9IW3 - chains B and A of the 4 polymer chains in the assembly; structure by electron microscopy, 3.58 A resolution.

Chain B:
Molecule: 15-nt DNA strand
Sequence (15 nucleotides; each row starts with the number of its first residue):
     1 TGACGGCTCTAATCT
Ion coordination: Mg2+: DT1, DA3

Chain A:
Protein: DdmE
Chain sequence (715 residues; numbered 1 to 715; the number before each row is that of its first residue):
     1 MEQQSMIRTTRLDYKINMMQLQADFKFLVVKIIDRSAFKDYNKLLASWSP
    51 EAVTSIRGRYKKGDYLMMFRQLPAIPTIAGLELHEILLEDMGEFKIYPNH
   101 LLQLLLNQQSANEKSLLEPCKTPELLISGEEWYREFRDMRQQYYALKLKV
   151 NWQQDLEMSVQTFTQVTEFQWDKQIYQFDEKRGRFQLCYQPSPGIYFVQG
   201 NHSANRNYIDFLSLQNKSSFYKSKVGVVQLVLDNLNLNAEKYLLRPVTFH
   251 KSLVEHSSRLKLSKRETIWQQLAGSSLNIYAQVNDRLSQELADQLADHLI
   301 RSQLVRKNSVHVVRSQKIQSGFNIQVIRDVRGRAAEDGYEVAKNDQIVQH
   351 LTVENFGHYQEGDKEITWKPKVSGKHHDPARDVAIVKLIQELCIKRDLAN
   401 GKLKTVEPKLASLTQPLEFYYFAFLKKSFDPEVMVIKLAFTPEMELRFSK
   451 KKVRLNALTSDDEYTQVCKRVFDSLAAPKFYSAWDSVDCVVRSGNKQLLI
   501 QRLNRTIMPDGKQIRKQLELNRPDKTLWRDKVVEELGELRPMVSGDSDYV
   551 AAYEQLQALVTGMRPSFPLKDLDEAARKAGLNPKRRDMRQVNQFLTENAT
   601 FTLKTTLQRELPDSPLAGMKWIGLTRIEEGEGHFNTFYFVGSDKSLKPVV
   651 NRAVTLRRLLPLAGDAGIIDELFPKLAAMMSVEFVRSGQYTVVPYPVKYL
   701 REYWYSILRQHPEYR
Unresolved in the structure: 1-3
What the authors report for this chain:
  - binding site for the 15-nt DNA strand (chain B): Arg-331, Tyr-339, Asn-355, Lys-395
  - binding site for the 25-nt DNA strand: Lys-584, Arg-585
  - binding site for the 11-nt DNA strand: Lys-584, Arg-589, Lys-604, Gln-608, Arg-609

Chain B / chain A interface:
Residue-residue contacts - 53 pairs, chain B then chain A:
  DT1(B) with Asp-329(A), base contact; Arg-331(A), hydrogen bond to the base; Tyr-339(A), hydrogen bond to the phosphate; Gln-349(A), phosphate contact; His-350(A), salt bridge to the phosphate; Thr-352(A), hydrogen bond to the phosphate; Lys-395(A), salt bridge to the phosphate; Arg-709(A), hydrogen bond to the base
  DG2(B) with Gln-349(A), phosphate contact; His-350(A), phosphate contact; Leu-351(A), phosphate contact; Thr-352(A), hydrogen bond to the phosphate; Asn-355(A), hydrogen bond to the phosphate; Phe-356(A), base contact
  DA3(B) with Gln-349(A), phosphate contact; Lys-387(A), hydrogen bond to the base; Glu-391(A), sugar contact
  DC4(B) with Lys-387(A), sugar contact; Glu-391(A), phosphate contact; Val-685(A), sugar contact; Arg-686(A), phosphate contact; Lys-698(A), salt bridge to the phosphate; Arg-701(A), salt bridge to the phosphate; Glu-702(A), phosphate contact
  DG5(B) with Arg-652(A), base contact; Arg-657(A), sugar contact; Val-685(A), phosphate contact; Arg-686(A), phosphate contact; Thr-691(A), phosphate contact; Val-692(A), phosphate contact; Arg-701(A), salt bridge to the phosphate
  DG6(B) with Arg-502(A), salt bridge to the phosphate; Arg-652(A), sugar contact; Ala-653(A), phosphate contact; Thr-655(A), hydrogen bond to the phosphate; Arg-657(A), salt bridge to the phosphate; Val-692(A), phosphate contact
  DC7(B) with Arg-652(A), phosphate contact; Ala-653(A), hydrogen bond to the phosphate
  DT8(B) with Met-158(A), phosphate contact; Ser-159(A), phosphate contact; Val-160(A), hydrogen bond to the phosphate; Arg-206(A), hydrogen bond to the base; Asn-207(A), sugar contact; Tyr-208(A), sugar contact; Lys-224(A), salt bridge to the phosphate
  DC9(B) with Val-160(A), phosphate contact; Thr-162(A), hydrogen bond to the phosphate; Arg-206(A), phosphate contact; Asn-207(A), hydrogen bond to the phosphate
  DT10(B) with Gly-200(A), phosphate contact; Asn-201(A), hydrogen bond to the phosphate
  DT15(B) with Arg-35(A), sugar contact
Interface residues without a listed pair, chain B (13 interface residues in all): DT13, DC14
Interface residues without a listed pair, chain A (42 interface residues in all): Gln-161, Ile-327, His-358, Ala-384, Leu-388, Phe-480

In short:
The interface between chain B and chain A involves 13 residues on one side and 42 on the other, with 14
hydrogen bonds and 8 salt bridges. Polar pairs include DT1(B)/Arg-331(A), DT1(B)/Arg-709(A) and
DA3(B)/Lys-387(A). From the paper: a binding site for the 11-nt DNA strand at Lys-584(A), Arg-589(A) and
Lys-604(A) among others; a binding site for the 15-nt DNA strand (chain B) at Arg-331(A), Tyr-339(A) and
Asn-355(A) among others.
Chain B is a 15-nt DNA strand and chain A is DdmE; the structure, Cryo-EM structure of Lactobacillus casei
DdmE bound with guide and target, was determined by electron microscopy (same publication as 9IX4 and 9IXM).
